7BES - chains A and C of the 3 polymer chains in the assembly; structure by electron microscopy, 2.85 A resolution.

[Chain A (and C)]
Name: Uridylate kinase
From: Mycobacterium tuberculosis
Notes: EC 2.7.4.22; chain C of this document is another copy of the same molecule, construct and numbering; everything in this record applies to it too
Reference sequence: A0A045IH65 (A0A045IH65_MYCTX); residue numbers follow UniProt; this construct covers 1-261
Amino-acid sequence (281 residues; row label = number of the first residue in the row; numbers below 1 keep their minus sign (Met-19 is residue -19)):
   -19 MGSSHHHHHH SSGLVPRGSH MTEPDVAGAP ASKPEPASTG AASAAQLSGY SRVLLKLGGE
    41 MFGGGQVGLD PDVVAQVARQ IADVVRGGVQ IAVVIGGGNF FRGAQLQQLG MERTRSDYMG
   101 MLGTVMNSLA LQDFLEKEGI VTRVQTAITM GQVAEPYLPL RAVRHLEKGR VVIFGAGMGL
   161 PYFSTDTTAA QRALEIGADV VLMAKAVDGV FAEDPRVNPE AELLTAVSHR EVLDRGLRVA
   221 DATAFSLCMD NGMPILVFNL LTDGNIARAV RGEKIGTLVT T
Unresolved in the structure: -19 to 27, 196-200 (chain C: -19 to 27, 187-261)
Construct notes: initiating methionine (-19); expression tag (-18 to 0)
Ligand contacts:
  - UDP (uridine-5'-diphosphate): Lys36, Gly38, Gly39, Glu40, Gly76, Gly77, Gly78, Phe81, Arg82, Gly83, Ser96, Asp97, Gly100, Met101, Thr104, Ala156, Gly157, Met158, Gly159, Leu160, Pro161, Tyr162, Phe163, Ser164, Thr165, Thr168
  - UTP (uridine 5'-triphosphate), molecule 1: Arg123, Val124, Gly131, Gln132, Val133, Ala134, Glu135, Pro136, Arg141, His145, Lys148, Arg150
  - UTP, molecule 2: Leu138, Leu140, Arg141, Arg144, His145, Lys148

[Chain A / chain C interface]
Pairs across the interface (7; chain A residue first):
  Tyr137(A) - Gln132(C)
  Leu138(A) - Gly131(C)
  Leu138(A) - Gln132(C)
  Pro139(A) - Gln132(C)
  Leu140(A) - Val133(C)
  Arg144(A) - Arg123(C)
  Arg144(A) - Arg150(C)

[Summary]
The chain A/chain C interface involves 5 residues from each chain. Chain A binds UDP and UTP.
Chain A and chain C are both Uridylate kinase (Mycobacterium tuberculosis); the structure, CryoEM structure of
Mycobacterium tuberculosis UMP Kinase (UMPK) in complex with UDP and UTP, was determined by electron
microscopy together with 7BIX and 7BL7 from the same study.
